PDB entry 5TGV | X-ray diffraction, 2.97 A resolution | chains A and E of the 6 polymer chains in the assembly

== Chain A (and E) ==
Protein: Hemagglutinin HA1 chain
From: Influenza A virus
Notes: chain E of this document is another copy of the same molecule, construct and numbering; everything in this record applies to it too
UniProtKB: A0A0J9X252 (A0A0J9X252_9INFA); the construct lacks a stretch of the UniProt sequence and is renumbered around it, so the offset changes along the chain: 7-129 = UniProt 1-123; 130-158 = UniProt 125-153; 159-263 = UniProt 156-260; 265-276 = UniProt 261-272; 1 more segments
Amino-acid sequence (323 residues; each row starts with the number of its first residue; note: 1 number in that range is skipped by the numbering (no residue carries it; nothing is unmodelled there); a row labelled like 158A-158B holds insertion residues (158A, then the next letters in order)):
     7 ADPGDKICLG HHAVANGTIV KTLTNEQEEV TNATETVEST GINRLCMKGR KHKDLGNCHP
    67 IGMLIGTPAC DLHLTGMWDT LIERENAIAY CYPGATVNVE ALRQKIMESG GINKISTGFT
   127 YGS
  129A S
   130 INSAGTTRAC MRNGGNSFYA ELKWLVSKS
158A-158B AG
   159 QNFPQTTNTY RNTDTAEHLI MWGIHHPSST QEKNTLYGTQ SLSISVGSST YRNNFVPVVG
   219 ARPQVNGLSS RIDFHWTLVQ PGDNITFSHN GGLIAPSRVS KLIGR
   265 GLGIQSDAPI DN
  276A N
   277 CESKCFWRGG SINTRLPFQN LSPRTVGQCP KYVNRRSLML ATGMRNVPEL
Unresolved in the structure: 7-10, 326
Disulfide bonds: Cys52-Cys277, Cys64-Cys76, Cys97-Cys139, Cys281-Cys305
Glycans and other covalent adducts: N-acetylglucosamine (NAG) linked to Asn38, Asn242
Construct notes: engineered mutation Ala158A (Lys154 in A0A0J9X252), Thr193 (Asp190 in A0A0J9X252), Leu226 (Gln223 in A0A0J9X252), Ser228 (Gly225 in A0A0J9X252)
What the authors report for this chain:
  - binding site for N-acetyl-alpha-neuraminic acid: Tyr98, Trp153
  - binding site for beta-D-galactopyranose: Leu226
  - mutagenesis - Q226L/G228S, G228S: abolished binding to alpha2-3 sialosides
  - mutagenesis - Q226L/G228S: unchanged binding to human-type alpha2-6 receptors

== Chain A / chain E interface ==
Contacting residue pairs - 29 pairs, chain A then chain E:
  Thr165(A) - Ala219(E)
  Thr165(A) - Arg220(E)
  Thr167(A) - Asn224(E)
  Ser203(A) - Val216(E)
  Ser203(A) - Val217(E)
  Ser203(A) - Leu226(E)
  Val204(A) - Leu226(E)
  Gly205(A) - Gly225(E)
  Gly205(A) - Leu226(E)
  Ser206(A) - Gly225(E)
  Ser207(A) - Arg229(E)  hydrogen bond (backbone-side chain)
  Thr208(A) - Arg229(E)
  Arg210(A) - His184(E)
  Arg210(A) - Pro185(E)  hydrogen bond (side chain-backbone)
  Arg210(A) - Val216(E)  hydrogen bond (side chain-backbone)
  Arg210(A) - Val217(E)
  Arg210(A) - Gly218(E)
  Arg210(A) - Leu226(E)
  Arg210(A) - Ser227(E)  hydrogen bond (side chain-backbone)
  Arg210(A) - Arg229(E)
  Asn211(A) - Val216(E)
  Asn212(A) - Val216(E)
  Asn242(A) - Val223(E)  hydrogen bond (side chain-backbone)
  Asn242(A) - Gly225(E)
  Thr244(A) - Asn224(E)
  Thr244(A) - Gly225(E)  hydrogen bond (side chain-backbone)
  Thr244(A) - Leu226(E)
  Ser246(A) - Ala219(E)
  Ser246(A) - Leu226(E)
Also at the interface, not in a pair above, chain A (17 interface residues in all): Gln163, Tyr209, Ile243
Also at the interface, not in a pair above, chain E (14 interface residues in all): Ser228

== Summary ==
The interface between chain A and chain E involves 17 residues on one side and 14 on the other, with 6
hydrogen bonds. Among the polar pairs are Ser207(A)-Arg229(E), Arg210(A)-Pro185(E) and Arg210(A)-Val216(E).
The paper reports a binding site for N-acetyl-alpha-neuraminic acid at Tyr98(A) and Trp153(A); Q226L/G228S and
G228S of chain A abolish binding to alpha2-3 sialosides.
Both chains are Hemagglutinin HA1 chain (Influenza A virus). Entry 5TGV (Crystal structure of H10
hemagglutinin mutant (K158aA-D193T-Q226L-G228S) from Jiangxi-Donghu (2013) H10N8 influenza virus in complex
with ...) was determined by X-ray diffraction together with 5TGO, 5TGU, 5TH0, 5TH1, 5THB, 5THC and 5THF from
the same study.
